7PAQ - chains b and 3 of the 56 polymer chains in the assembly; structure by electron microscopy, 8.90 A resolution (very low resolution: no residue pairs are listed; an interface is given only as per-side residue counts).

[Chain b]
Molecule: 50S ribosomal protein L3
From: Mycoplasma pneumoniae M129
UniProtKB: P75580 (RL3_MYCPN); residue numbers follow UniProt; this construct covers 1-287
Amino-acid sequence (287 residues; each row starts with the number of its first residue):
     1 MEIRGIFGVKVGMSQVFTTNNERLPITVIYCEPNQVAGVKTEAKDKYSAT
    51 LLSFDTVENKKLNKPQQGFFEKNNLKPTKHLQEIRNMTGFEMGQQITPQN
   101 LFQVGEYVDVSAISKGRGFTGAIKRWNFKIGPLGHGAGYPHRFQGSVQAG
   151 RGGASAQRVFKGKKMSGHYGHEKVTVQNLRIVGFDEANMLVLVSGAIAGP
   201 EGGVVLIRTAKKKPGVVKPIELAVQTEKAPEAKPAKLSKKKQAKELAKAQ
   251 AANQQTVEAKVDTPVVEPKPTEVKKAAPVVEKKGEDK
Not modelled in the structure: 230-287

[Chain 3]
Molecule: 23S ribosomal RNA
From: Mycoplasma pneumoniae M129
Sequence (2907 nucleotides; each row starts with the number of its first residue):
     1 UACAAUAAGUUACUAAGGGCUUAUGGUGGAUGCCUUGGCACUAAUAGGCG
    51 AUGAAGGACGUGUUAACCUGCGAUAAGCUUCGGGUAGGUGGUAAGAACCU
   101 CAGAUCCGGAGAUUUCCGAAUGGAGCAAUCCGGUAGUUGGAAACAGCUAU
   151 CAUUAAUUGAUGAAUAAAUAGUCAAUUAAAGCAAUACGUGGUGAAGUGAA
   201 ACAUCUCAGUAGCCACAGGAAAAGAAAACGAAUGUGAUUCCGUGUGUAGU
   251 GGCGAGCGAAAGCGGAACAGGCCAAACUUAUCAUUAGAUAGGGGUUGUAG
   301 GGCUUGCAAUGUGGACUUGAAAACGAUAGAAGAAGCUGUUGGAAAGCAGC
   351 GCGCAAAAGGGUGAUAGCCCCGUAUUUGAAAUUGUUUUCAUACCUAGCGA
   401 GAUCCCUGAGUAGCUCGGAAAACGUUAUUUUGAGUGAAUCUGCCCAGACC
   451 AUUGGGUAAGCCUAAAUACUAAUUAGUGACCGAUAGCGAAACAGUACCGU
   501 GAGGGAAAGGUGAAAAGAACCCAGAGAUGGGAGUGAAAUAGAUUCUGAAA
   551 CCAUAUGCCUACAACGUGUCAGAGCACAUUAAUGUGUGAUGGCGUGCGUU
   601 UUGAAGUAUGAGCCGGCGAGUUAUGAUAGCAAGCGUUAGUUAACCAGGAG
   651 AUGGGGAGCUGUAGCGAAAGCGAGUUUUAAAAGAGCGUUUGUUUGUUAUU
   701 AUAGACCCGAAACGGGUUGAGCUAGUCAUGAGCAGGUUGAAGGUUGAGUA
   751 ACAUCAACUGGAGGACCGAACCGACUCUCGUUGAAACGAUAGCGGAUGAC
   801 UUGUGAUUAGGGGUGAAAUUCCAAUCGAAAUCCGUGAUAGCUGGUUCUCG
   851 UCGAAAUAGCUUUAAGGCUAGCGUGAGAUCACAAAUAAGUGGAGGUAAAG
   901 CUACUGAAUGUAUGAUGGCGCCACCUAGGCGUACUGAAUACAAUUAAACU
   951 CUGAAUGCCAUUUAUUUUAUUCUCGCAGUCAGACAGUGGGGGAUAAGCUU
  1001 CAUUGUCAAGAGGGGAAGAGCCCAGAUCAUUAAAUAAGGUCCCCAAAAUA
  1051 UACUAAGUGGAAAAGGAUGUGAAAGUGCUAAAACAGCAAGGAUGUUGGCU
  1101 UAGAAGCAGCCAUCGUUUAAAGAGUGCGUAACAGCUCACUUGUCGAGUGU
  1151 UUUUGCGCCGAAGAUGUAACGGGGCUAAGUAUAUUACCGAAUUUAUGGAU
  1201 AAGAUUUAUAUCUUGUGGUAGACGAGCGUUGUAUUGGAGUUGAAGUCAAA
  1251 GCGUGAGCAUUGGUGGAUCCAAUACAAGUGAGAAUGCCGGCAUGAGUAAC
  1301 GCUUGGGAGUGAGAAUCUCCCAAACCGAUUGACUAAGGUUUCCUGGACCA
  1351 GGGUCGUCCUUCCAGGGUUAGUCUGGACCUAAGCUGAGGCUGAAAAGCGU
  1401 AGGCGAUGGACAACAGGUUAAUAUUCCUGUACUUACAGUUAGACUGAUGG
  1451 AGUGACAAAGAAGGUUUUCCACCCCCAUAAUUGGAUUUGGGGAUAAAUCA
  1501 UAAGGUGGUACAAUAGGCAAAUCCGUUGUGCAUAACAUUGAGUGAUGAUG
  1551 UCGAGUGAAUGAGUGAUCAAGUAGCGAAGGUGGUAUUAAUCAUGCUUUCA
  1601 AGAAAAGCUUCUAGGGUUAAUCUAGCUGUAACCAGUACCGAGAACGAACA
  1651 CACGUAGUCAAGGAGAGGAUCCUAAGGUUAGCGAGUGAACUAUAGCCAAG
  1701 GAACUCUGCAAAUUAACCCCGUAAGUUAGCGAGAAGGGGUGCUUAUGUAA
  1751 AAGUAAGCCGCAGUGAAGAACGAGGGGGGACUGUUUAACUAAAACACAAC
  1801 UCUAUGCCAAACCGUAAGGUGAUGUAUAUGGGGUGACACCUGCCCAGUGC
  1851 UGGAAGGUUAAAGAAGGAGGUUAGCGCAAGCGAAGCUUUUAACUGAAGCC
  1901 CCAGUGAACGGCGGCCGUAACUAUAACGGUCCUAAGGUAGCGAAAUUCCU
  1951 AGUCGGGUAAAUUCCGUCCCGCUUGAAUGGUGUAACCAUCUCUUGACUGU
  2001 CUCGGCUAUAGACUCGGUGAAAUCCAGGUACGGGUGAAGACACCCGUUAG
  2051 GCGCAACGGGACGGAAAGACCCCGUGAAGCUUUACUGUAGCUUAAUAUUG
  2101 AUCAGGACAUUAUCAUGUAGAGAAUAGGUAGGAGCAAUCGAUGCAAGUUC
  2151 GCUAGGACUUGUUGAUGCGAAAGGUGGAAUACUACCCUUGGUUGUGUGCU
  2201 GUUCUAAUUGGUAACUGUUAUCCAGUUUCAAGACAGUGUUAGGUGGGCAG
  2251 UUUGACUGGGGCGGUCGCCUCCUAAAAGGUAACGGAGGCGUACAAAGGUA
  2301 CCUUCAGUACGGUUGGAAAUCGUAUGUAGAGUGUAAUGGUGUAAGGGUGC
  2351 UUGACUGUGAGACAUACAGGUCGAACAGGUGAGAAAUCAGGUCAUAGUGA
  2401 UCCGGUGGUCCAGUAUGGAAUGGCCAUCGCUCAACGGAUAAAAGCUACUC
  2451 CGGGGAUAACAGGCUGAUACUGCCCAAGAGUUCAUAUCGACGGCAGUGUU
  2501 UGGCACCUCGAUGUCGACUCAUCUCAUCCUCGAGCUGAAGCAGGUUCGAA
  2551 GGGUUCGGCUGUUCGCCGAUUAAAGAGAUACGUGAGUUGGGUUCAAACCG
  2601 UCGUGAGACAGGUUGGUCCCUAUCUAUUGUGCCCGUAGGAAGAUUGAAGA
  2651 GUGUUGCUUCUAGUACGAGAGGACCGAAGCGAGGACACCUCUUAUGCUCC
  2701 AGUUGUAGCGCCAGCUGCACCGCUGGGUAGUAACGUGUCUAUUAGAUAAA
  2751 CGCUGAAAGCAUCUAAGUGUGAAACUAUCUCAAAGAUUAAUCUUCCCAUU
  2801 UCGCAAGAAAGUAAGAGCCGUCAAAGACGAUGACGUUGAUAGGUUACAGG
  2851 UGUAAGCAUAGUGAUAUGUUGAGCUGAGUAAUACUAAUUGCUCGAGGACU
  2901 UAUUGGA
Not modelled in the structure: 1-7, 923-927, 1560-1569, 2901-2907

[Interface between chain b and chain 3]
At this resolution (9 A) residue pairs are not listed: 99 residues of chain b and 91 of chain 3 lie at the interface.

[Summary]
99 residues of chain b and 91 residues of chain 3 are in contact.
Chain b is 50S ribosomal protein L3 and chain 3 is 23S ribosomal RNA, both from Mycoplasma pneumoniae M129;
the structure, 70S ribosome with EF-G, A/P- and P/E-site tRNAs in Mycoplasma pneumoniae cells, was determined
by electron microscopy together with 7OOC, 7OOD, 7P6Z, 7PAH, 7PAI, 7PAJ and 23 further entries from the same
study.
